Entry 3CE4 (X-ray diffraction, 1.55 A resolution); this record covers chains A and B of the 3 polymer chains in the assembly.

# Chain A (and B)
Protein: Macrophage migration inhibitory factor
Source organism: Homo sapiens
Notes: EC 5.3.2.1, 5.3.3.12; chain B of this document is another copy of the same molecule, construct and numbering; everything in this record applies to it too
Reference sequence: P14174 (MIF_HUMAN); residues 1-114 here correspond to UniProt positions 2-115 (UniProt number = residue number + 1)
Amino-acid sequence (114 residues; each row starts with the number of its first residue):
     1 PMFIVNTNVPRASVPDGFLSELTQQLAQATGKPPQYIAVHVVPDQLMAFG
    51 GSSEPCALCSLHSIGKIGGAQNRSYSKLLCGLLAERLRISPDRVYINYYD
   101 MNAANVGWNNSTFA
Swiss-Prot annotation at these positions:
  - active site: P1 (Proton acceptor)
  - binding site (substrate): K32, I64, N97
  - modified residue: K77 (N6-acetyllysine)
Glycans and other covalent adducts: phenylmethylsulfonyl fluoride (PMF) linked to P1
Residues lining bound ligands: phenylmethylsulfonyl fluoride (PMF): M2, K32, Y36, H62, S63, I64, M101, V106, F113
Reported in the primary citation:
  - binding site for phenylmethylsulfonyl fluoride: P1
  - catalytic residues: P1 (citing earlier work)
  - conformationally variable residues: P1, M2

# Chain A / chain B interface
Contacting residue pairs (58; chain A residue first):
  N6(A) - H40(B)
  Q45(A) - H40(B)  hydrogen bond
  Q45(A) - V42(B)
  L46(A) - L19(B)  hydrophobic
  L46(A) - H40(B)
  L46(A) - V41(B)  hydrogen bond (backbone-backbone)
  L46(A) - P43(B)
  M47(A) - L19(B)
  M47(A) - V39(B)
  M47(A) - H40(B)
  A48(A) - A38(B)
  A48(A) - V39(B)  hydrogen bond (backbone-backbone)
  F49(A) - Q35(B)
  F49(A) - I37(B)
  F49(A) - W108(B)
  G50(A) - P34(B)
  G50(A) - Q35(B)
  G50(A) - I37(B)  hydrogen bond (backbone-backbone)
  G51(A) - T23(B)
  L58(A) - A38(B)  hydrophobic
  L58(A) - H40(B)
  I67(A) - N105(B)
  N72(A) - A104(B)  hydrogen bond (side chain-backbone)
  N72(A) - N105(B)  hydrogen bond
  N72(A) - T112(B)
  R73(A) - N110(B)
  R73(A) - S111(B)
  R73(A) - T112(B)
  R73(A) - A114(B)
  S76(A) - G107(B)
  S76(A) - N110(B)
  S76(A) - S111(B)  hydrogen bond (side chain-backbone)
  S76(A) - T112(B)
  K77(A) - N110(B)  hydrogen bond (backbone-backbone)
  C80(A) - N110(B)
  P91(A) - N109(B)  hydrogen bond (backbone-backbone)
  P91(A) - N110(B)
  D92(A) - W108(B)  hydrogen bond (backbone-side chain)
  D92(A) - N109(B)
  V94(A) - G107(B)
  V94(A) - W108(B)
  Y95(A) - P1(B)
  Y95(A) - Y36(B)  hydrogen bond (side chain-backbone)
  Y95(A) - A38(B)  hydrophobic
  Y95(A) - G107(B)
  Y95(A) - W108(B)
  Y95(A) - F113(B)  hydrophobic
  I96(A) - N105(B)
  I96(A) - V106(B)
  I96(A) - G107(B)  hydrogen bond (backbone-backbone)
  N97(A) - M2(B)
  N97(A) - H62(B)  hydrogen bond
  N97(A) - M101(B)
  N97(A) - N105(B)
  Y98(A) - M101(B)
  Y98(A) - N105(B)  hydrogen bond (backbone-backbone)
  Y98(A) - G107(B)
  Y99(A) - H62(B)  hydrogen bond
Interface residues without a listed pair, chain A (25 interface residues in all): G69, G81
Interface residues without a listed pair, chain B (29 interface residues in all): R11, V14

# Overview
25 residues of chain A face 29 of chain B across their interface; the contacts include 15 hydrogen bonds.
Polar contacts include Q45(A)-H40(B), N72(A)-A104(B) and N72(A)-N105(B). Covalently linked
phenylmethylsulfonyl fluoride: at P1(A). The paper reports the catalytic residue P1(A); a binding site for
phenylmethylsulfonyl fluoride at P1(A).
Both chains are Macrophage migration inhibitory factor (Homo sapiens). Entry 3CE4 (Structure of Macrophage
Migration Inhibitory Factor Covalently Inhibited by PMSF Treatment) was determined by X-ray diffraction,
deposited together with 3DJH and 3DJI.
